Entry 7K32 (X-ray diffraction, 3.11 A resolution); this record covers chains A and B of the 3 polymer chains in the assembly.

[Chain A]
Molecule: Endonuclease Q
From: Pyrococcus furiosus
Reference sequence: I6V2I0 (I6V2I0_9EURY); residue numbers follow UniProt; this construct covers 1-400
Sequence (400 residues; each row starts with the number of its first residue):
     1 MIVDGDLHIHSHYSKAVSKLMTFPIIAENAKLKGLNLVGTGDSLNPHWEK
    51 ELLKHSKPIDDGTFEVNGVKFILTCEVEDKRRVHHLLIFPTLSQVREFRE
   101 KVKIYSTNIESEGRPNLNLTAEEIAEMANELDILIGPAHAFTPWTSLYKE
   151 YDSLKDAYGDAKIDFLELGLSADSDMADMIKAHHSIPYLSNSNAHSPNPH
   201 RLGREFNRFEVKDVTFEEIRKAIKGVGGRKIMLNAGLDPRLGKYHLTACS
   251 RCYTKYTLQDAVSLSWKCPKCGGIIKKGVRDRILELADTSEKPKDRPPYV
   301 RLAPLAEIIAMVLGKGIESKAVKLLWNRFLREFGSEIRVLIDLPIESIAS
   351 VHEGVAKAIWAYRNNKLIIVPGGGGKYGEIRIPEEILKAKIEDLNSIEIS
Disordered / not traced: 396-400
Construct notes: engineered mutation Asn193 (Asp in I6V2I0)
Metal / ion sites: Zn2+ site 1: Glu76, His84, His139, Asn193; Mg2+: Gly169, Leu170, Ala172, Glu205, Leu237, Tyr299; Zn2+ site 2: Cys249, Cys252, Cys268, Cys271
Reported in the primary citation:
  - Zn2+ coordination: Glu76, His84, His139
  - mutagenesis - W144A: decreased catalytic activity on dI and AP site-containing DNA substrates (citing earlier work)
  - mutagenesis - K15A: decreased catalytic activity
  - mutagenesis - R82A: decreased catalytic activity on dU, dI, and AP site-containing DNA
  - mutagenesis - K243A: abolished catalytic activity on dI-containing substrate (citing earlier work)
  - mutagenesis - Y244A: decreased catalytic activity (citing earlier work)
  - mutagenesis - Y244F: unchanged catalytic activity (citing earlier work)
  - mutagenesis - S171A: decreased catalytic activity on dU- and dI-containing substrates
  - mutagenesis - S171A: decreased catalytic activity on AP site-containing DNA
  - mutagenesis - E76A, H84A, H139A: abolished catalytic activity (citing earlier work)
  - specificity-determining residues: His139, Gly169, Ser171, Lys243 (proposed by the authors, not directly observed)
  - catalytic residues: His8, His10, Arg114, His195 (proposed by the authors, not directly observed)

[Chain B]
Molecule: 27-nt DNA strand
Sequence (27 nucleotides; row label = number of the first residue in the row):
     1 GTCGTTCGCTACAGGUCGTCGGTCTGC
Modified positions: BRU (5-bromo-2'-deoxyuridine-5'-monophosphate) at position 16

[How chain A and chain B interact]
Contacting residue pairs (16):
  Lys15(A) - DG14(B)  phosphate contact
  Lys15(A) - DG15(B)  base contact
  Ala16(A) - DG14(B)  base contact
  Arg82(A) - DC17(B)  hydrogen bond to the sugar
  Thr107(A) - DC17(B)  phosphate contact
  Glu112(A) - DG15(B)  sugar contact
  Asn116(A) - DC17(B)  sugar contact
  Lys267(A) - DG21(B)  salt bridge to the phosphate
  Ile274(A) - DC20(B)  sugar contact
  Gly314(A) - DG8(B)  phosphate contact
  Lys315(A) - DG8(B)  phosphate contact
  Gly316(A) - DG8(B)  hydrogen bond to the phosphate
  Ser319(A) - DC7(B)  phosphate contact
  Lys320(A) - DT6(B)  salt bridge to the phosphate
  Lys320(A) - DC7(B)  hydrogen bond to the phosphate
  Ala321(A) - DC7(B)  hydrogen bond to the phosphate
Also at the interface, not in a pair above, chain A (15 interface residues in all): Val17
Also at the interface, not in a pair above, chain B (9 interface residues in all): BRU_16

[In short]
15 residues of chain A and 9 residues of chain B are in contact, with 4 hydrogen bonds and 2 salt bridges.
Polar pairs include Arg82(A)-DC17(B), Gly316(A)-DG8(B) and Lys320(A)-DC7(B). The paper reports catalytic
residues His8(A), His10(A) and Arg114(A) among others; E76A, H84A and H139A of chain A abolish catalytic
activity; 10 substitutions were tested in all.
Here chain A is Endonuclease Q (Pyrococcus furiosus) and chain B is a 27-nt DNA strand. Entry 7K32 (Crystal
structure of Endonuclease Q complex with 27-mer duplex substrate with an abasic lesion at the ...) was
determined by X-ray diffraction together with 7K30, 7K31 and 7K33 from the same study.
